PDB entry 1EXX | X-ray diffraction, 1.67 A resolution | chain A

[Chain A]
Protein: Retinoic acid receptor gamma-2
From: Homo sapiens
Notes: fragment: ligand binding domain
UniProtKB: P22932 (RARG2_HUMAN); residues 178-423 here correspond to UniProt positions 167-412 (UniProt number = residue number - 11)
Amino-acid sequence (246 residues; each row starts with the number of its first residue):
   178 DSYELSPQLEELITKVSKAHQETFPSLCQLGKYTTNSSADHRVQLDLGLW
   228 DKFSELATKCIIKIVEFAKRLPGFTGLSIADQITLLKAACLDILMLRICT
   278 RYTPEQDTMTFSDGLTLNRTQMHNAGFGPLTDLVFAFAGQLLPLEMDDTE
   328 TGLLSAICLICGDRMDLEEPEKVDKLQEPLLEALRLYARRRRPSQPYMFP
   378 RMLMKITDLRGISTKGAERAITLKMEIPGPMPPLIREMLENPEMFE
Unresolved in the structure: 178-181, 418-423
Small-molecule neighbours:
  - bms961 (961; 3-fluoro-4-[2-hydroxy-2-(5,5,8,8-tetramethyl-5,6,7,8,-tetrahydro-naphtalen-2-yl)-acetylamino]-benzoic acid): Phe201, Trp227, Phe230, Leu233, Ala234, Cys237, Leu268, Leu271, Met272, Arg274, Ile275, Arg278, Phe288, Ser289, Gly303, Phe304, Leu307, Gly393, Arg396, Ala397, Leu400, Met408, Ile412, Met415, Leu416
  - dodecyl-alpha-D-maltoside (LMU): Lys236, Ile238, Ile239, Lys240, Val242, Glu243, Leu263, Lys264, Cys267, Leu411, Glu414, Met415
Reported in the primary citation:
  - binding site for bms961: Phe230, Ala234, Leu268, Leu271, Met272, Ile275, Arg278, Leu400, Met408
  - contacts within the chain: Pro202-Arg278 (hydrogen bond), Arg278-Thr287 (hydrogen bond), Arg278-Ser289 (hydrogen bond)
  - conformationally variable residues: Phe201, Trp227, Phe230, Leu271
  - specificity-determining residues: Ala397 (proposed by the authors, not directly observed)

[Summary]
Bound to chain A: bms961 and dodecyl-alpha-D-maltoside. The paper reports a binding site for bms961 at Phe230,
Ala234 and Leu268 among others; the specificity determinant Ala397.
Chain A is Retinoic acid receptor gamma-2 (Homo sapiens); the structure, Enantiomer discrimination illustrated
by crystal structures of the human retinoic acid receptor hrargamma ligand binding domain ..., was determined
by X-ray diffraction (same publication as 1EXA).
